Entry 3X1V (X-ray diffraction, 2.92 A resolution); this record covers chains I and F of the 10 polymer chains in the assembly.

Chain I:
Molecule: 146-nt DNA strand
Sequence (146 nucleotides; row label = number of the first residue in the row):
     1 ATCAATATCC ACCTGCAGAT TCTACCAAAA GTGTATTTGG AAACTGCTCC ATCAAAAGGC
    61 ATGTTCAGCT GAATTCAGCT GAACATGCCT TTTGATGGAG CAGTTTCCAA ATACACTTTT
   121 GGTAGAATCT GCAGGTGGAT ATTGAT
Metal / ion sites: Mn2+ site 1 near DA56 (its only coordinating residue here); Mn2+ site 2 near DG68 (its only coordinating residue here); Mn2+ site 3 near DG78 (its only coordinating residue here); Mn2+ site 4 near DC84 (its only coordinating residue here); Mn2+ site 5 near DG121 (its only coordinating residue here); Mn2+ site 6 near DT146 (its only coordinating residue here)

Chain F:
Molecule: Histone H4
From: Homo sapiens
UniProt: P62805 (H4_HUMAN); residues 1-102 here correspond to UniProt positions 2-103 (UniProt number = residue number + 1)
Sequence (102 residues; numbered 1 to 102; the number before each row is that of its first residue):
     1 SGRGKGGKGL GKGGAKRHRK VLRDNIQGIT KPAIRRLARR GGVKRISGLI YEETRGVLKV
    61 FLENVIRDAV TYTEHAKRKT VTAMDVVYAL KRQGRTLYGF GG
Not modelled in the structure: 1-15
UniProt features mapped onto this chain:
  - DNA-binding region: Lys16 to Lys20
  - modified residue: Ser1 (N-acetylserine), Arg3 (Asymmetric dimethylarginine), Lys5 (N6-(2-hydroxyisobutyryl)lysine), Lys8 (N6-(2-hydroxyisobutyryl)lysine), Lys12 (N6-(2-hydroxyisobutyryl)lysine), Lys16 (N6-(2-hydroxyisobutyryl)lysine), Lys20 (N6,N6,N6-trimethyllysine), Lys31 (N6-(2-hydroxyisobutyryl)lysine), Lys44 (N6-(2-hydroxyisobutyryl)lysine), Ser47 (Phosphoserine), Tyr51 (Phosphotyrosine), Lys59 (N6-(2-hydroxyisobutyryl)lysine), Lys77 (N6-(2-hydroxyisobutyryl)lysine), Lys79 (N6-(2-hydroxyisobutyryl)lysine), Thr80 (Phosphothreonine), Tyr88 (Phosphotyrosine), Lys91 (N6-(2-hydroxyisobutyryl)lysine)
  - cross-link (Glycyl lysine isopeptide (Lys-Gly)): Lys12 (interchain with G-Cter in SUMO2), Lys20 (interchain with G-Cter in SUMO2), Lys31 (interchain with G-Cter in SUMO2), Lys59 (interchain with G-Cter in SUMO2), Lys79 (interchain with G-Cter in SUMO2), Lys91 (interchain with G-Cter in SUMO2)

How chain I and chain F interact:
Pairs across the interface (11; chain I residue first):
  DT80(I) - Arg45(F)  hydrogen bond to the sugar
  DT80(I) - Ile46(F)  sugar contact
  DT80(I) - Ser47(F)  phosphate contact
  DT80(I) - Gly48(F)  hydrogen bond to the phosphate
  DG81(I) - Arg35(F)  salt bridge to the phosphate
  DG81(I) - Arg45(F)  phosphate contact
  DG81(I) - Ile46(F)  hydrogen bond to the phosphate
  DG100(I) - Lys79(F)  phosphate contact
  DC101(I) - Arg78(F)  phosphate contact
  DC101(I) - Lys79(F)  hydrogen bond to the phosphate
  DC101(I) - Thr80(F)  hydrogen bond to the phosphate
Also at the interface, not in a pair above, chain I (5 interface residues in all): DC79
Also at the interface, not in a pair above, chain F (10 interface residues in all): Lys44, Lys77

Summary:
5 residues of chain I and 10 residues of chain F are in contact, with 5 hydrogen bonds and 1 salt bridge.
Among the polar pairs are DT80(I)-Arg45(F), DT80(I)-Gly48(F) and DG81(I)-Ile46(F). UniProt lists a DNA-binding
region on chain F.
Here chain I is a 146-nt DNA strand and chain F is Histone H4 (Homo sapiens). Entry 3X1V (Crystal structure of
nucleosome core particle in the presence of histone variant involved in reprogramming) was determined by X-ray
diffraction (same publication as 3X1S, 3X1T and 3X1U).
